Entry 9K2X (electron microscopy, 3.75 A resolution); this record covers chains A and B.

[Chain A]
Molecule: Ubiquitin carboxyl-terminal hydrolase 7
Organism: Homo sapiens
Notes: EC 3.4.19.12
UniProtKB: Q93009 (UBP7_HUMAN); residues 1-1102 here = UniProt positions 1-1102
Sequence (1107 residues; each row starts with the number of its first residue; numbers below 1 keep their minus sign (Gly-4 is residue -4)):
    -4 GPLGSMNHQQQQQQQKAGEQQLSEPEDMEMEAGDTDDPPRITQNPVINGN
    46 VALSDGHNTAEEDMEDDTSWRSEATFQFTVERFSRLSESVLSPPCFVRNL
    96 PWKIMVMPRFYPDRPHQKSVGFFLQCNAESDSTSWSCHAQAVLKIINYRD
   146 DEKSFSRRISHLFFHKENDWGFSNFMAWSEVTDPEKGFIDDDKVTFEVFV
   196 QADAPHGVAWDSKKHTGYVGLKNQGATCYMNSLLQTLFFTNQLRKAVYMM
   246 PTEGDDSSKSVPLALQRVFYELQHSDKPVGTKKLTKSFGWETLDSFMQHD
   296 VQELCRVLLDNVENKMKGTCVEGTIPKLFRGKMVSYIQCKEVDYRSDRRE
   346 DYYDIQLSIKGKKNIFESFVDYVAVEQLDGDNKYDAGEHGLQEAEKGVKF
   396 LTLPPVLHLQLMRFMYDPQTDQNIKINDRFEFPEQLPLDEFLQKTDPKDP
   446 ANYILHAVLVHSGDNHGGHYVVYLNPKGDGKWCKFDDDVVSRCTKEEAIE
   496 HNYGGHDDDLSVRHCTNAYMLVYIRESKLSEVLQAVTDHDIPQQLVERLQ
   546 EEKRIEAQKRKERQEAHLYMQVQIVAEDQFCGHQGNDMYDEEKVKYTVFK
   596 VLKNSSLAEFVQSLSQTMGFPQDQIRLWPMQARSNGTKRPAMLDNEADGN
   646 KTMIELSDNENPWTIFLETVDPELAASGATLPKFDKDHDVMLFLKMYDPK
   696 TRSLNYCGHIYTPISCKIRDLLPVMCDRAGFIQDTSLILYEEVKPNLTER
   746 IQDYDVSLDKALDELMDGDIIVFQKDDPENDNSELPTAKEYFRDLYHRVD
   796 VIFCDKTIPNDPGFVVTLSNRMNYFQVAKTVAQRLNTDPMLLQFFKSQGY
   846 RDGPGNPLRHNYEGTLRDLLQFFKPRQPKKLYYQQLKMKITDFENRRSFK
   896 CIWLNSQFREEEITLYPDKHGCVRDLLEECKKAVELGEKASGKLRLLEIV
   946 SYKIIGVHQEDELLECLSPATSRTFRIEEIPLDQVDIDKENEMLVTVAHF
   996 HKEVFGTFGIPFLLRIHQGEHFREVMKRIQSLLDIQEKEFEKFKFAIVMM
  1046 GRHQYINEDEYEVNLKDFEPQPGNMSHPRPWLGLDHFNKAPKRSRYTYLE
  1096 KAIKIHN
Unresolved in the structure: -4 to 559, 1084-1102
Construct notes: expression tag (-4 to 0)
Swiss-Prot annotation at these positions:
  - active site: Cys223 (Nucleophile), His464 (Proton acceptor)
  - modified residue: Ser18 (Phosphoserine), Ser49 (Phosphoserine), Lys869 (N6-acetyllysine), Ser963 (Phosphoserine), Lys1084 (N6-acetyllysine), Lys1096 (N6-acetyllysine)
  - cross-link (Glycyl lysine isopeptide (Lys-Gly)): Lys869 (interchain with G-Cter in SUMO2), Lys882 (interchain with G-Cter in SUMO2)
  - natural variant: Tyr143 to Asn1102 (deletion: In HAFOUS), Met225 (M225I: In HAFOUS), Glu345 (E345K: In HAFOUS), Leu373 (L373F: In HAFOUS), Gly392 (G392D: In HAFOUS), Val485 (V485G: In HAFOUS), Cys576 to Asn1102 (deletion: In HAFOUS), Leu757 (L757P: In HAFOUS; uncertain significance), Ile766 (I766T: In HAFOUS), Asp1080 (D1080N: In HAFOUS)
  - mutagenesis: Asp164 (D164A: Decreased binding to p53/TP53 and MDM2), Trp165 (W165A: Loss of binding to p53/TP53 and MDM2), Cys223 (C223A: Complete loss of activity. Localized in the nucleus and does not inhibit FOXO4-dependent transcriptional activity. Loss of ability to deubiquitinate CRY2; C223S: Catalytically inactive mutant ...), His456 (H456A: Complete loss of activity), His464 (H464A: Complete loss of activity)

[Chain B]
Molecule: DNA (cytosine-5)-methyltransferase 1
Organism: Homo sapiens
Notes: EC 2.1.1.37
UniProtKB: P26358 (DNMT1_HUMAN); residue numbers follow UniProt; this construct covers 351-1616
Sequence (1271 residues; row label = number of the first residue in the row):
   346 GPPTTPKCIQCGQYLDDPDLKYGQHPPDAVDEPQMLTNEKLSIFDANESG
   396 FESYEALPQHKLTCFSVYCKHGHLCPIDTGLIEKNIELFFSGSAKPIYDD
   446 DPSLEGGVNGKNLGPINEWWITGFDGGEKALIGFSTSFAEYILMDPSPEY
   496 APIFGLMQEKIYISKIVVEFLQSNSDSTYEDLINKIETTVPPSGLNLNRF
   546 TEDSLLRHAQFVVEQVESYDEAGDSDEQPIFLTPCMRDLIKLAGVTLGQR
   596 RAQARRQTIRHSTREKDRGPTKATTTKLVYQIFDTFFAEQIEKDDREDKE
   646 NAFKRRRCGVCEVCQQPECGKCKACKDMVKFGGSGRSKQACQERRCPNMA
   696 MKEADDDEEVDDNIPEMPSPKKMHQGKKKKQNKNRISWVGEAVKTDGKKS
   746 YYKKVCIDAETLEVGDCVSVIPDDSSKPLYLARVTALWEDSSNGQMFHAH
   796 WFCAGTDTVLGATSDPLELFLVDECEDMQLSYIHSKVKVIYKAPSENWAM
   846 EGGMDPESLLEGDDGKTYFYQLWYDQDYARFESPPKTQPTEDNKFKFCVS
   896 CARLAEMRQKEIPRVLEQLEDLDSRVLYYSATKNGILYRVGDGVYLPPEA
   946 FTFNIKLSSPVKRPRKEPVDEDLYPEHYRKYSDYIKGSNLDAPEPYRIGR
   996 IKEIFCPKKSNGRPNETDIKIRVNKFYRPENTHKSTPASYHADINLLYWS
  1046 DEEAVVDFKAVQGRCTVEYGEDLPECVQVYSMGGPNRFYFLEAYNAKSKS
  1096 FEDPPNHARSPGNKGKGKGKGKGKPKSQACEPSEPEIEIKLPKLRTLDVF
  1146 SGCGGLSEGFHQAGISDTLWAIEMWDPAAQAFRLNNPGSTVFTEDCNILL
  1196 KLVMAGETTNSRGQRLPQKGDVEMLCGGPPCQGFSGMNRFNSRTYSKFKN
  1246 SLVVSFLSYCDYYRPRFFLLENVRNFVSFKRSMVLKLTLRCLVRMGYQCT
  1296 FGVLQAGQYGVAQTRRRAIILAAAPGEKLPLFPEPLHVFAPRACQLSVVV
  1346 DDKKFVSNITRLSSGPFRTITVRDTMSDLPEVRNGASALEISYNGEPQSW
  1396 FQRQLRGAQYQPILRDHICKDMSALVAARMRHIPLAPGSDWRDLPNIEVR
  1446 LSDGTMARKLRYTHHDRKNGRSSSGALRGVCSCVEAGKACDPAARQFNTL
  1496 IPWCLPHTGNRHNHWAGLYGRLEWDGFFSTTVTNPEPMGKQGRVLHPEQH
  1546 RVVSVRECARSQGFPDTYRLFGNILDKHRQVGNAVPPPLAKAIGLEIKLC
  1596 MLAKARESASAKIKEEEAAKD
Unresolved in the structure: 346-494, 603-612, 639-648, 664-684, 956-958, 978-984, 1106-1133, 1601-1616
Construct notes: expression tag (346-350)
Swiss-Prot annotation at these positions:
  - zinc finger: Asn646 to Pro692 (CXXC-type)
  - region: Lys1109 to Pro1120 (6 X 2 AA tandem repeats of K-G)
  - active site: Cys1226
  - binding site (Zn(2+)): Cys353, Cys356, Cys414, His418, Cys653, Cys656, Cys659, Cys664, Cys667, Cys670, Cys686, Cys691
  - binding site (S-adenosyl-L-methionine): Ser1146, Gly1150, Leu1151, Glu1168, Met1169, Asp1190, Cys1191, Asn1578, Val1580
  - site: Ser509 (Important for activity)
  - modified residue: Lys366 (N6-acetyllysine), Ser394 (Phosphoserine), Ser398 (Phosphoserine), Ser509 (Phosphoserine), Ser549 (Phosphoserine), Ser714 (Phosphoserine), Ser732 (Phosphoserine), Lys749 (N6-acetyllysine), Ser878 (Phosphoserine), Lys891 (N6-acetyllysine), Lys957 (N6-acetyllysine), Lys961 (N6-acetyllysine), Lys975 (N6-acetyllysine), Lys1054 (N6-acetyllysine), Lys1111 (N6-acetyllysine), Lys1113 (N6-acetyllysine), Lys1115 (N6-acetyllysine), Lys1117 (N6-acetyllysine), Lys1119 (N6-acetyllysine), Lys1121 (N6-acetyllysine) and 2 more in UniProt
  - cross-link: Lys1609 (Glycyl lysine isopeptide (Lys-Gly) (interchain with G-Cter in SUMO2))
  - natural variant: Asp490 to Pro491 (sequence variant, change not given here; In HSN1E), Tyr495 (Y495C: In HSN1E), Ala554 (A554V: In ADCADN), Gly589 (G589A: In ADCADN), Val590 (V590F: In ADCADN)
  - mutagenesis: Cys653 (C653G: Reduces activity about 10-fold; when associated with G-656; G-659; G-664; G-667 and G-670), Cys656 (C656G: Reduces activity about 10-fold; when associated with G-653; G-659; G-664; G-667 and G-670), Cys659 (C659G: Reduces activity about 10-fold; when associated with G-653; G-656; G-664; G-667 and G-670), Cys664 (C664F: Reduces activity about 10-fold; when associated with G-653; G-656; G-659; G-667 and G-670), Cys667 (C667G: Reduces activity about 10-fold; when associated with G-653; G-656; G-659; G-664 and G-670), Cys670 (C670G: Reduces activity about 10-fold; when associated with G-653; G-656; G-659; G-664 and G-667), Cys1226 (C1226A: Loss of activity)

[Interface between chain A and chain B]
Contacting residue pairs - 29 pairs, chain A then chain B:
  Asn741(A) - Tyr1064(B)
  Asn741(A) - Arg1104(B)
  Leu742(A) - Arg1104(B)
  Glu744(A) - Asn1101(B)  hydrogen bond
  Arg788(A) - Asp1098(B)  salt bridge
  Arg816(A) - Glu1087(B)  salt bridge
  Arg816(A) - Asp1098(B)  salt bridge
  Gln843(A) - Tyr1405(B)
  Gln843(A) - Gln1406(B)
  Tyr845(A) - Gln1406(B)
  Gly850(A) - Gln1406(B)
  Asn851(A) - Glu1391(B)
  Asn851(A) - Gln1406(B)
  Pro852(A) - Asn1389(B)
  Pro852(A) - Gly1390(B)
  Pro852(A) - Glu1391(B)
  Leu853(A) - Glu1391(B)
  Arg854(A) - Asn1389(B)  hydrogen bond (side chain-backbone)
  Arg854(A) - Gly1390(B)
  Arg854(A) - Gln1393(B)
  Tyr857(A) - Glu1391(B)
  Glu858(A) - His1036(B)
  Phe867(A) - Ala1403(B)
  Pro964(A) - Arg1378(B)
  Pro964(A) - Arg1426(B)
  Ala965(A) - Ser1447(B)
  Ser967(A) - Ser1447(B)
  Arg968(A) - Leu1446(B)  hydrogen bond (side chain-backbone)
  Arg968(A) - Ser1447(B)  hydrogen bond (side chain-backbone)
Interface residues without a listed pair, chain A (32 interface residues in all): Lys784, Tyr791, His792, Lys841, Ser842, Pro849, Gly859, Asp863, Gln866, Val945, Ile950, Glu960, Ser963
Interface residues without a listed pair, chain B (22 interface residues in all): Glu1066, Cys1071, Arg1398, Arg1445, His1545

[Overview]
32 residues of chain A face 22 of chain B across their interface, with 4 hydrogen bonds and 3 salt bridges.
Among the polar pairs are Arg788(A)-Asp1098(B), Arg816(A)-Glu1087(B) and Arg816(A)-Asp1098(B).
Chain A is Ubiquitin carboxyl-terminal hydrolase 7 and chain B is DNA (cytosine-5)-methyltransferase 1, both
from Homo sapiens; the structure, Cryo-EM structure of USP7:DNMT1 complex; open conformation, was determined
by electron microscopy, deposited together with 9K2W.
